9FXB - chains A and I of the 4 polymer chains in the assembly; structure by electron microscopy, 4.30 A resolution (low resolution: residue-level contacts below are approximate; hydrogen-bond / salt-bridge calls are withheld).

Chain A:
Name: Type-1 fimbrial protein, A chain
Organism: Escherichia coli
UniProtKB: P04128 (FIMA1_ECOLI); residues 1-159 here correspond to UniProt positions 24-182 (UniProt number = residue number + 23)
Sequence (160 residues; each row starts with the number of its first residue; numbering starts at 0):
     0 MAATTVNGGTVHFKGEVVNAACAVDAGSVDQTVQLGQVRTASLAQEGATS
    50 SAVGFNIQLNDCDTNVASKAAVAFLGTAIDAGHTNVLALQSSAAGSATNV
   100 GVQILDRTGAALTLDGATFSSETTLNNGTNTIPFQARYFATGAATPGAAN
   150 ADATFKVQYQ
Not modelled in the structure: 0-19
Construct notes: initiating methionine (0)
Disulfide bonds: Cys21-Cys61

Chain I:
Name: Fimbrin-like protein FimI
Organism: Escherichia coli
UniProtKB: P39264 (FIMI_ECOLI); residues 1-160 here correspond to UniProt positions 20-179 (UniProt number = residue number + 19)
Sequence (160 residues; row label = number of the first residue in the row):
     1 GNKWNTTLPGGNMQFQGVIIAETCRIEAGDKQMTVNMGQISSNRFHAVGE
    51 DSAPVPFVIHLRECSTVVSERVGVAFHGVADGKNPDVLSVGEGPGIATNI
   101 GVALFDDEGNLVPINRPPANWKRLYSGSTSLHFIAKYRATGRRVTGGIAN
   151 AQAWFSLTYQ
Not modelled in the structure: 1-6, 42-50, 91-97, 122-127, 139-149
Disulfide bonds: Cys24-Cys64

How chain A and chain I interact:
Contacting residue pairs - 61 pairs, chain A then chain I:
  Val23(A) - Leu8(I)
  Val28(A) - Gly10(I)
  Val28(A) - Gly11(I)
  Val28(A) - Asn12(I)
  Asp29(A) - Asn12(I)
  Gln30(A) - Asn12(I)
  Gln30(A) - Met13(I)
  Gln30(A) - Gln14(I)
  Thr31(A) - Gln14(I)
  Val32(A) - Gln14(I)
  Val32(A) - Phe15(I)
  Val32(A) - Gln16(I)
  Gln33(A) - Gln16(I)
  Leu34(A) - Phe15(I)
  Leu34(A) - Gln16(I)
  Gly35(A) - Gly17(I)
  Gly35(A) - Val18(I)
  Gln36(A) - Val18(I)
  Gln36(A) - Ile20(I)
  Val37(A) - Val18(I)
  Val37(A) - Ile19(I)
  Val37(A) - Ile20(I)
  Arg38(A) - Ile20(I)
  Arg38(A) - Glu22(I)
  Thr39(A) - Ile20(I)
  Thr39(A) - Ala21(I)
  Thr39(A) - Glu22(I)
  Ala40(A) - Glu22(I)
  Ala40(A) - Glu63(I)
  Phe54(A) - Met13(I)
  Phe54(A) - Phe15(I)
  Ala96(A) - Ile19(I)
  Val101(A) - Phe15(I)
  Ile103(A) - Phe15(I)
  Ala135(A) - Phe15(I)
  Tyr137(A) - Gly17(I)
  Pro145(A) - Ile19(I)
  Pro145(A) - Ile20(I)
  Pro145(A) - Ala21(I)
  Gly146(A) - Val18(I)
  Gly146(A) - Ile19(I)
  Ala147(A) - Gly17(I)
  Ala148(A) - Phe15(I)
  Ala148(A) - Gln16(I)
  Ala148(A) - Gly17(I)
  Asn149(A) - Phe15(I)
  Asn149(A) - Gly17(I)
  Ala150(A) - Gln14(I)
  Ala150(A) - Phe15(I)
  Asp151(A) - Met13(I)
  Ala152(A) - Asn12(I)
  Ala152(A) - Met13(I)
  Thr153(A) - Gly11(I)
  Thr153(A) - Asn12(I)
  Phe154(A) - Gly10(I)
  Phe154(A) - Gly11(I)
  Phe154(A) - Met13(I)
  Lys155(A) - Pro9(I)
  Val156(A) - Thr7(I)
  Val156(A) - Leu8(I)
  Gln157(A) - Thr7(I)
Interface residues without a listed pair, chain A (39 interface residues in all): Ala43, Ile56, Leu86, Val99, Thr144, Tyr158

Overview:
39 residues of chain A and 17 residues of chain I are in contact.
Here chain A is Type-1 fimbrial protein, A chain and chain I is Fimbrin-like protein FimI, both from
Escherichia coli. Entry 9FXB (Cryo-EM structure of the type 1 pilus assembly platform as part of the
FimI-bound chaperone-usher pilus ...) was determined by electron microscopy together with 9FW9, 9FWB, 9FX0,
9FX8, 9FXS and 9FY9 from the same study.
